Entry 4OST (X-ray diffraction, 2.00 A resolution); this record covers chains A and I of the 3 polymer chains in the assembly.

# Chain A
Protein: Hax3
Organism: Xanthomonas campestris pv. armoraciae
Reference sequence: Q3ZD72 (Q3ZD72_XANCA); numbering as in UniProt (aligned over 231-720)
Amino-acid sequence (499 residues; each row starts with the number of its first residue):
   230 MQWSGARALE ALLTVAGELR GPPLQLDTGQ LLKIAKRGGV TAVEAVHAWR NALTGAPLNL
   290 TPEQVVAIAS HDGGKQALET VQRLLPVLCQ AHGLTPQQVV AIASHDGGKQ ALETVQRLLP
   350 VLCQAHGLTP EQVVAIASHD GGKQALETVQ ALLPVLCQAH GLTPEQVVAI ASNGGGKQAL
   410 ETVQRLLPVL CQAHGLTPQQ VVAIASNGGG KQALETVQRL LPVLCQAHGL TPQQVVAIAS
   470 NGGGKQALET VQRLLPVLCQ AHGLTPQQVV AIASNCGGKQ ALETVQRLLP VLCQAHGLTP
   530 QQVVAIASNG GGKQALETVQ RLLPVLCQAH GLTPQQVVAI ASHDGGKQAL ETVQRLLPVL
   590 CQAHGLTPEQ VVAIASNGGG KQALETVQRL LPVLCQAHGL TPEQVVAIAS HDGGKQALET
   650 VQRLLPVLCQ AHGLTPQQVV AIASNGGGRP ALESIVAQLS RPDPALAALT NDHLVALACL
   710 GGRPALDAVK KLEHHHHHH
Unresolved in the structure: 230, 724-728
Sequence notes: expression tag (230, 721-728); engineered mutation His300 (Asn in Q3ZD72), Asp301 (Ile in Q3ZD72), His368 (Asn in Q3ZD72), Asp369 (Ile in Q3ZD72), Asn402 (His in Q3ZD72), Gly403 (Asp in Q3ZD72), Asn436 (His in Q3ZD72), Gly437 (Asp in Q3ZD72), Asn470 (His in Q3ZD72), Gly471 (Asp in Q3ZD72), Cys505 (Ser in Q3ZD72), Gly539 (Ser in Q3ZD72), His572 (Asn in Q3ZD72), Asp573 (Ser in Q3ZD72), Asn606 (His in Q3ZD72), Gly607 (Asp in Q3ZD72), His640 (Asn in Q3ZD72), Asp641 (Ile in Q3ZD72)

# Chain I
Molecule: 17-nt DNA strand
Sequence (17 nucleotides; row label = number of the first residue in the row; numbers below 1 keep their minus sign (DT-2 is residue -2)):
    -2 TGTCCCTTTA TCTCTCT

# Interface between chain A and chain I
Residue-residue contacts (78; chain A residue first):
  Arg266(A) with DC2(I), base contact
  Val269(A) with DG-1(I), phosphate contact
  Thr270(A) with DG-1(I), phosphate contact; DT0(I), hydrogen bond to the phosphate
  Asp301(A) with DC1(I), hydrogen bond to the base; DC2(I), base contact
  Gly302(A) with DT0(I), phosphate contact; DC1(I), phosphate contact
  Lys304(A) with DT0(I), phosphate contact
  Gln305(A) with DT0(I), hydrogen bond to the phosphate; DC1(I), phosphate contact
  Asp335(A) with DC2(I), hydrogen bond to the base; DC3(I), base contact
  Gly336(A) with DC1(I), phosphate contact
  Lys338(A) with DC1(I), phosphate contact
  Gln339(A) with DC1(I), hydrogen bond to the phosphate; DC2(I), phosphate contact
  Asp369(A) with DC3(I), hydrogen bond to the base
  Gly370(A) with DC2(I), phosphate contact; DC3(I), phosphate contact
  Lys372(A) with DC2(I), phosphate contact
  Gln373(A) with DC2(I), hydrogen bond to the phosphate; DC3(I), phosphate contact
  Gly403(A) with DT4(I), base contact
  Gly404(A) with DC3(I), phosphate contact; DT4(I), phosphate contact
  Lys406(A) with DC3(I), phosphate contact
  Gln407(A) with DC3(I), hydrogen bond to the phosphate; DT4(I), phosphate contact
  Gly437(A) with DT5(I), base contact
  Gly438(A) with DT4(I), phosphate contact; DT5(I), phosphate contact
  Lys440(A) with DT4(I), phosphate contact
  Gln441(A) with DT4(I), hydrogen bond to the phosphate; DT5(I), phosphate contact
  Gly471(A) with DT6(I), base contact
  Gly472(A) with DT6(I), base contact
  Lys474(A) with DT5(I), phosphate contact
  Gln475(A) with DT5(I), hydrogen bond to the phosphate; DT6(I), phosphate contact
  Cys505(A) with DA7(I), base contact
  Gly506(A) with DT6(I), sugar contact; DA7(I), phosphate contact
  Lys508(A) with DT6(I), phosphate contact
  Gln509(A) with DT6(I), hydrogen bond to the phosphate; DA7(I), phosphate contact
  Gly539(A) with DT8(I), base contact
  Gly540(A) with DT8(I), phosphate contact
  Lys542(A) with DA7(I), phosphate contact
  Gln543(A) with DA7(I), hydrogen bond to the phosphate; DT8(I), phosphate contact
  Asp573(A) with DC9(I), hydrogen bond to the base
  Gly574(A) with DT8(I), phosphate contact; DC9(I), phosphate contact
  Lys576(A) with DT8(I), phosphate contact
  Gln577(A) with DT8(I), hydrogen bond to the phosphate; DC9(I), phosphate contact
  Gly607(A) with DT10(I), base contact
  Gly608(A) with DC9(I), phosphate contact
  Lys610(A) with DC9(I), phosphate contact
  Gln611(A) with DC9(I), hydrogen bond to the phosphate; DT10(I), phosphate contact
  Asp641(A) with DC11(I), hydrogen bond to the base
  Gly642(A) with DT10(I), sugar contact; DC11(I), phosphate contact
  Lys644(A) with DT10(I), phosphate contact
  Gln645(A) with DT10(I), hydrogen bond to the phosphate; DC11(I), phosphate contact
  Gly675(A) with DT12(I), base contact
  Gly676(A) with DC11(I), sugar contact; DT12(I), base contact
  Arg678(A) with DC11(I), salt bridge to the phosphate
  Pro679(A) with DC11(I), phosphate contact; DT12(I), phosphate contact
  Arg712(A) with DC11(I), hydrogen bond to the phosphate; DT12(I), salt bridge to the phosphate
  Pro713(A) with DT12(I), phosphate contact; DC13(I), phosphate contact
Other interface residues (no listed pair), chain A (54 interface residues in all): Leu709
Other interface residues (no listed pair), chain I (16 interface residues in all): DT14

# Summary
54 residues of chain A face 16 of chain I across their interface; the contacts include 18 hydrogen bonds and 2
salt bridges. Polar contacts include Asp301(A)-DC1(I), Asp335(A)-DC2(I) and Asp369(A)-DC3(I).
Chain A is Hax3 (Xanthomonas campestris pv. armoraciae) and chain I is a 17-nt DNA strand; the structure,
Crystal structure of the S505C mutant of TAL effector dHax3, was determined by X-ray diffraction (same
publication as 4OSH, 4OSI, 4OSJ, 4OSK, 4OSL, 4OSM and 9 further entries).
